6CRI - chains H and M of the 24 polymer chains in the assembly; structure by electron microscopy, 6.80 A resolution (low resolution: residue-level contacts below are approximate; hydrogen-bond / salt-bridge calls are withheld).

== Chain H ==
Molecule: ADP-ribosylation factor 1
From: Homo sapiens
UniProtKB: P84077 (ARF1_HUMAN); residue numbers follow UniProt; this construct covers 17-181
Sequence (165 residues; row label = number of the first residue in the row):
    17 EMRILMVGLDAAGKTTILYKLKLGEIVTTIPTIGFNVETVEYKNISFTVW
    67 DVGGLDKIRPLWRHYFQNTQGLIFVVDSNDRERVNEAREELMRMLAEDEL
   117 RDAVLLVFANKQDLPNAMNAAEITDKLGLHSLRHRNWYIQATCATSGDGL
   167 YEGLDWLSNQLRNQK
Not modelled in the structure: 180-181
Differences from the reference sequence: engineered mutation L71 (Gln in P84077)
UniProt features mapped onto this chain:
  - binding site (GTP): G24 to T32, N126 to D129, A160
  - natural variant: Y35 (Y35H: In PVNH8), R99 (R99H: In PVNH8; uncertain significance), K127 (K127E: In PVNH8)
Bound ions: Mg2+: T31, T48 (together with GTP)
Ligand contacts: GTP (guanosine-5'-triphosphate): D26, A27, A28, G29, K30, T31, T32, T45, I46, P47, T48, G69, G70, L71, N126, K127, D129, C159, A160, T161

== Chain M ==
Molecule: AP-1 complex subunit mu-1
From: Mus musculus
UniProtKB: P35585 (AP1M1_MOUSE); residue numbers follow UniProt; this construct covers 2-423
Sequence (422 residues; numbered 2 to 423; the number before each row is that of its first residue):
     2 SASAVYVLDLKGKVLICRNYRGDVDMSEVEHFMPILMEKEEEGMLSPILA
    52 HGGVRFMWIKHNNLYLVATSKKNACVSLVFSFLYKVVQVFSEYFKELEEE
   102 SIRDNFVIIYELLDELMDFGYPQTTDSKILQEYITQEGHKLETGAPRPPA
   152 TVTNAVSWRSEGIKYRKNEVFLDVIEAVNLLVSANGNVLRSEIVGSIKMR
   202 VFLSGMPELRLGLNDKVLFDNTGRGKSKSVELEDVKFHQCVRLSRFENDR
   252 TISFIPPDGEFELMSYRLNTHVKPLIWIESVIEKHSHSRIEYMVKAKSQF
   302 KRRSTANNVEIHIPVPNDADSPKFKTTVGSVKWVPENSEIVWSVKSFPGG
   352 KEYLMRAHFGLPSVEAEDKEGKPPISVKFEIPYFTTSGIQVRYLKIIEKS
   402 GYQALPWVRYITQNGDYQLRTQ
Not modelled in the structure: 139-145
UniProt features mapped onto this chain:
  - modified residue: S2 (N-acetylserine), T152 (Phosphothreonine), T154 (Phosphothreonine), T223 (Phosphothreonine)

== How chain H and chain M interact ==
Pairs across the interface (13; chain H residue first):
  R79(H) - S364(M)
  H80(H) - S364(M)
  H80(H) - V365(M)
  Q83(H) - L362(M)
  Q83(H) - P363(M)
  Q83(H) - S364(M)
  D114(H) - H286(M)
  D114(H) - S289(M)
  D114(H) - R290(M)
  E115(H) - H288(M)
  E115(H) - S289(M)
  E115(H) - S364(M)
  R117(H) - R290(M)
Interface residues without a listed pair, chain M (9 interface residues in all): D321

== Summary ==
6 residues of chain H and 9 residues of chain M are in contact. Chain H binds GTP. T31(H) and T48(H)
coordinate Mg2+. UniProt lists 14 GTP-binding residues on chain H.
Here chain H is ADP-ribosylation factor 1 (Homo sapiens) and chain M is AP-1 complex subunit mu-1 (Mus
musculus). Entry 6CRI (Structure of the cargo bound AP-1:Arf1:tetherin-Nef stable closed trimer) was
determined by electron microscopy, deposited together with 6CM9, 6D83, 6D84 and 6DFF.
